PDB entry 2IBS | X-ray diffraction, 2.40 A resolution | chains B and A of the 3 polymer chains in the assembly

Chain B:
Molecule: 10-nt DNA strand
Sequence (10 nucleotides; numbered 1 to 10; the number before each row is that of its first residue):
     1 GTTCGXTGTC
Modified positions: 2PR (2-amino-9-[2-deoxyribofuranosyl]-9H-purine-5'-monophosphate) at position 6

Chain A:
Molecule: Modification methylase TaqI
From: Thermus aquaticus
Notes: EC 2.1.1.72
Reference sequence: P14385 (MTTA_THEAQ); residues 1-421 here = UniProt positions 1-421
Sequence (421 residues; each row starts with the number of its first residue):
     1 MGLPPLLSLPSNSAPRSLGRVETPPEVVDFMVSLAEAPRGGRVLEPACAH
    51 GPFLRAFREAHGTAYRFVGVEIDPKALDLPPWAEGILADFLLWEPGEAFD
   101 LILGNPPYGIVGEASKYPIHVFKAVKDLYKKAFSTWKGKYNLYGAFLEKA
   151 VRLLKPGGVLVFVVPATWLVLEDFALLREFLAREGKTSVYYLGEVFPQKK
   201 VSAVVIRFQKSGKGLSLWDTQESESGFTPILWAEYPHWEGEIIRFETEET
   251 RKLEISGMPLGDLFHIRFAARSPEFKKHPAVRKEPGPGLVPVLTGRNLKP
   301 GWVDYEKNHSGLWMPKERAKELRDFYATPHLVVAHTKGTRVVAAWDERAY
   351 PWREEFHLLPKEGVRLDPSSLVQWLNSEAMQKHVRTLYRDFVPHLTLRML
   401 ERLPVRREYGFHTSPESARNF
Unresolved in the structure: 1-20, 414-421
Ligand contacts: NEA (5'-deoxy-5'-[2-(amino)ethylthio]adenosine): Val-21, Ala-47, Ala-49, Val-70, Glu-71, Ile-72, Asp-73, Ala-76, Ala-88, Asp-89, Phe-90, Asn-105, Pro-106, Pro-107, Tyr-129, Phe-146
UniProt features mapped onto this chain:
  - binding site (S-adenosyl-L-methionine): Thr-23, Glu-45 to Cys-48, Glu-71, Asp-89, Pro-107
  - site (Important for catalytic activity): Asn-105, Pro-106, Tyr-108
  - mutagenesis: Tyr-108 (Y108A/G: Drastically reduces enzymatic activity; KM for both DNA and s-adenosylmethionine is not significantly changed; Y108F/W: Essentially wild-type activity), Phe-196 (F196A: Drastically reduces enzymatic activity; KM for both DNA and s-adenosylmethionine is not significantly changed; F196W: Essentially wild-type activity)
Reported in the primary citation:
  - binding site for the 10-nt DNA strand (chain B): Tyr-108

Chain B / chain A interface:
Pairs across the interface (35; chain B residue first):
  DG1(B) / Arg-323(A)  hydrogen bond to the phosphate
  DT2(B) / Arg-267(A)  phosphate contact
  DT2(B) / Phe-268(A)  hydrogen bond to the phosphate
  DT2(B) / Arg-271(A)  base contact
  DT2(B) / Glu-274(A)  base contact
  DT2(B) / Arg-323(A)  base contact
  DT3(B) / Lys-139(A)  hydrogen bond to the base
  DT3(B) / Asp-173(A)  phosphate contact
  DT3(B) / Phe-268(A)  base contact
  DT3(B) / Arg-271(A)  hydrogen bond to the base
  DT3(B) / Leu-397(A)  phosphate contact
  DC4(B) / Lys-139(A)  hydrogen bond to the sugar
  DC4(B) / Leu-171(A)  phosphate contact
  DC4(B) / Glu-172(A)  hydrogen bond to the phosphate
  DC4(B) / Asp-173(A)  hydrogen bond to the phosphate
  DC4(B) / His-335(A)  base contact
  DG5(B) / Ile-110(A)  sugar contact
  DG5(B) / Lys-116(A)  base contact
  DG5(B) / Thr-167(A)  hydrogen bond to the phosphate
  DG5(B) / Leu-171(A)  phosphate contact
  DG5(B) / His-394(A)  hydrogen bond to the base
  2PR_6(B) / Val-21(A)  base contact
  2PR_6(B) / Asn-105(A)  base contact
  2PR_6(B) / Pro-106(A)  base contact
  2PR_6(B) / Pro-107(A)  base contact
  2PR_6(B) / Tyr-108(A)  base contact
  2PR_6(B) / Gly-109(A)  phosphate contact
  2PR_6(B) / Phe-196(A)  base contact
  2PR_6(B) / Lys-199(A)  phosphate contact
  2PR_6(B) / Lys-200(A)  phosphate contact
  DT7(B) / Lys-199(A)  phosphate contact
  DT7(B) / Lys-200(A)  hydrogen bond to the phosphate
  DT7(B) / Pro-393(A)  base contact
  DG8(B) / Lys-200(A)  hydrogen bond to the base
  DT9(B) / Lys-200(A)  hydrogen bond to the base
Other interface residues (no listed pair), chain A (34 interface residues in all): Pro-118, Asn-141, Phe-174, Gln-198, Val-201, Ile-266, Arg-296, Phe-356, Val-392

Summary:
9 residues of chain B face 34 of chain A across their interface; the contacts include 12 hydrogen bonds. Among
the polar pairs are DT3(B)/Lys-139(A), DT3(B)/Arg-271(A) and DG5(B)/His-394(A). Ligands of chain A: compound
NEA. The paper reports a binding site for the 10-nt DNA strand (chain B) at Tyr-108(A).
Chain B is a 10-nt DNA strand and chain A is Modification methylase TaqI (Thermus aquaticus); the structure,
Crystal structure of the adenine-specific DNA methyltransferase M.TaqI complexed with the cofactor analog AETA
and a ..., was determined by X-ray diffraction, deposited together with 2IBT.
